PDB entry 7ZF2 | electron microscopy, 3.86 A resolution | chains D and E of the 6 polymer chains in the assembly

# Chain D
Name: DNA-directed RNA polymerase subunit beta'
Organism: Mycobacterium tuberculosis
Notes: EC 2.7.7.6
Reference sequence: P9WGY7 (RPOC_MYCTU); numbering as in UniProt (aligned over 4-1316)
Chain sequence (1319 residues; numbered 4 to 1322; the number before each row is that of its first residue):
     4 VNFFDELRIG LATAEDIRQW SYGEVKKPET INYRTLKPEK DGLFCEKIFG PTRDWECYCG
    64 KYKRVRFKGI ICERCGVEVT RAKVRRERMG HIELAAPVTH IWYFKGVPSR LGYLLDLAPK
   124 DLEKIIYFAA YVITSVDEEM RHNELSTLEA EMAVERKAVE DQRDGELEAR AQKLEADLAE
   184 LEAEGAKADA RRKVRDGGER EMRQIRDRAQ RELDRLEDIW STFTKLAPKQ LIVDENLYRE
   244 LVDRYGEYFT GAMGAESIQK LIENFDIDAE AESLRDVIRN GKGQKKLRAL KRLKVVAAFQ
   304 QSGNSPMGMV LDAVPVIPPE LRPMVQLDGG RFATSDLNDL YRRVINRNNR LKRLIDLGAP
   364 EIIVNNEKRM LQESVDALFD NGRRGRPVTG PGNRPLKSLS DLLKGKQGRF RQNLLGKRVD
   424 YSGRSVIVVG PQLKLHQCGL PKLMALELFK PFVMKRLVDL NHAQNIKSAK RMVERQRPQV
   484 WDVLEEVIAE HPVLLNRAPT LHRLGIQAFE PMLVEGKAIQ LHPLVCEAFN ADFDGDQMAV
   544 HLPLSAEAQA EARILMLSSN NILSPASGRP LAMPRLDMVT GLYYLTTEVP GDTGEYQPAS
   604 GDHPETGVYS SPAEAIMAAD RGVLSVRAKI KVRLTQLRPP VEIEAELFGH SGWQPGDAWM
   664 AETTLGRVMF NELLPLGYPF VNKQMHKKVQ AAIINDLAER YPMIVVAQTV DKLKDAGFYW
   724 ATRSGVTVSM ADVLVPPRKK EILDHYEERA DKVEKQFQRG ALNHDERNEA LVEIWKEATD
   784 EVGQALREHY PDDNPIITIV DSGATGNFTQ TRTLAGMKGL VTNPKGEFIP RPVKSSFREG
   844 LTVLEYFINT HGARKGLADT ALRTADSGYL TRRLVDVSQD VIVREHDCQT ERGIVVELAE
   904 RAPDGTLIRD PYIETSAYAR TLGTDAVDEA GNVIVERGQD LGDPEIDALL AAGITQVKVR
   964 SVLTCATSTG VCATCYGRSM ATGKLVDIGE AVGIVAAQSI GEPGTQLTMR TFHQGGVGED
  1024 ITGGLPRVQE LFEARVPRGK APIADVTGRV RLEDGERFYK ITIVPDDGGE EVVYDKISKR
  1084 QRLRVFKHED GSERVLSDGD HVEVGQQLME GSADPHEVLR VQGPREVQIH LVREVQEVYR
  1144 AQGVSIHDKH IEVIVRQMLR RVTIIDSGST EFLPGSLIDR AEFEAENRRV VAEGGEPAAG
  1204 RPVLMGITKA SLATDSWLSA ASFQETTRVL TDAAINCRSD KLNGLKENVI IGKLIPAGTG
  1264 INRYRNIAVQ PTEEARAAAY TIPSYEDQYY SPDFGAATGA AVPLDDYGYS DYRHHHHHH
Disordered / not traced: 1012-1025, 1282-1322
Differences from the reference sequence: expression tag (1317-1322)
Metal / ion sites: Zn2+ site 1: Cys60, Cys62, Cys75, Cys78; Zn2+ site 2: Cys891, Cys968, Cys975, Cys978
Small-molecule neighbours: Mg2+ (MG): Asp535, Asp537, Asp539
Swiss-Prot annotation at these positions:
  - binding site (Zn(2+)): Cys60, Cys62, Cys75, Cys78, Cys891, Cys968, Cys975, Cys978
  - binding site (Mg(2+)): Asp535, Asp537, Asp539

# Chain E
Name: DNA-directed RNA polymerase subunit omega
Organism: Mycobacterium tuberculosis
Notes: EC 2.7.7.6
Reference sequence: P9WGY4 (RPOZ_MYCTO); numbering as in UniProt (aligned over 1-110)
Chain sequence (110 residues; each row starts with the number of its first residue):
     1 MSISQSDASL AAVPAVDQFD PSSGASGGYD TPLGITNPPI DELLDRVSSK YALVIYAAKR
    61 ARQINDYYNQ LGEGILEYVG PLVEPGLQEK PLSIALREIH ADLLEHTEGE
Disordered / not traced: 1-27, 109-110

# How chain D and chain E interact
Contacting residue pairs - 49 pairs, chain D then chain E:
  His439(D) - Leu33(E)
  His439(D) - Thr36(E)
  Arg459(D) - Gln88(E)  hydrogen bond
  Glu489(D) - Gln88(E)
  Val490(D) - Lys90(E)  hydrogen bond (backbone-side chain)
  Ala492(D) - Lys90(E)
  Glu493(D) - Ser93(E)  hydrogen bond
  His494(D) - Lys90(E)
  Glu513(D) - Ile35(E)
  Glu550(D) - Ala58(E)
  Glu550(D) - Arg62(E)  salt bridge
  Ala553(D) - Leu92(E)
  Arg556(D) - Ile35(E)
  Arg556(D) - Leu96(E)
  Ile557(D) - Leu53(E)  hydrophobic
  Leu558(D) - Lys50(E)
  Leu560(D) - Ile35(E)  hydrophobic
  Asn563(D) - Ile40(E)
  Pro705(D) - Asp41(E)
  Met706(D) - Asp41(E)
  Val708(D) - Tyr29(E)  hydrophobic
  Gln711(D) - Asp30(E)
  Asp990(D) - Ser49(E)
  Asp990(D) - Lys50(E)  hydrogen bond (side chain-backbone)
  Asp990(D) - Tyr51(E)
  Glu993(D) - Tyr51(E)
  Gly1261(D) - Tyr51(E)
  Thr1262(D) - Tyr51(E)
  Thr1262(D) - Ile55(E)
  Arg1266(D) - Glu108(E)
  Tyr1267(D) - Ser49(E)  hydrogen bond
  Tyr1267(D) - Tyr51(E)  hydrophobic
  Tyr1267(D) - Ala52(E)  hydrophobic
  Tyr1267(D) - Ile55(E)
  Ile1270(D) - Lys59(E)
  Ile1270(D) - His106(E)
  Ile1270(D) - Glu108(E)
  Ala1271(D) - Thr107(E)
  Val1272(D) - Tyr56(E)  hydrophobic
  Val1272(D) - Gln63(E)  hydrogen bond (backbone-side chain)
  Gln1273(D) - Leu104(E)
  Gln1273(D) - Glu105(E)
  Gln1273(D) - Thr107(E)
  Pro1274(D) - Val79(E)  hydrophobic
  Pro1274(D) - Leu104(E)  hydrophobic
  Pro1274(D) - Glu105(E)
  Thr1275(D) - Leu103(E)
  Thr1275(D) - Glu105(E)
  Ala1278(D) - Leu103(E)
Interface residues without a listed pair, chain D (42 interface residues in all): Lys437, Pro495, Ala549, Gln552, Glu554, Ile707, Lys987, Ile991, Arg1268, Asn1269
Interface residues without a listed pair, chain E (36 interface residues in all): Pro32, Pro39, Val54, Leu82, Leu87, Glu89

# Overview
42 residues of chain D face 36 of chain E across their interface, with 6 hydrogen bonds and 1 salt bridge.
Polar contacts include Glu550(D)-Arg62(E), Arg459(D)-Gln88(E) and Val490(D)-Lys90(E). Bound to chain D: Mg2+.
UniProt lists 8 Zn2+-binding residues and 3 Mg2+-binding residues on chain D.
Here chain D is DNA-directed RNA polymerase subunit beta' and chain E is DNA-directed RNA polymerase subunit
omega, both from Mycobacterium tuberculosis. Entry 7ZF2 (Protomeric substructure from an octameric assembly of
M. tuberculosis RNA polymerase in complex with sigma-b initiation ...) was determined by electron microscopy
(same publication as 7Z8Q, 7Q4U, 7Q59 and 7PP4).
